Entry 1DWK (X-ray diffraction, 1.65 A resolution); this record covers chains A and I of the 10 polymer chains in the assembly.

Chain A (and I):
Molecule: Cyanate hydratase
Source organism: Escherichia coli
Notes: EC 4.2.1.104; chain I of this document is another copy of the same molecule, construct and numbering; everything in this record applies to it too
UniProtKB: P00816 (CYNS_ECOLI); residues 1-156 here = UniProt positions 1-156
Amino-acid sequence (156 residues; row label = number of the first residue in the row):
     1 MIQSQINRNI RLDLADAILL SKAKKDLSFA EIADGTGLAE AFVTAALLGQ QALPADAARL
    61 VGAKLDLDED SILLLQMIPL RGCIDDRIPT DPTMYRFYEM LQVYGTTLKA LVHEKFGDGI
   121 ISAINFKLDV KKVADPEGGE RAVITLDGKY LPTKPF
Construct notes: modified residue (1, 77, 94, 100)
Modified / non-standard residues: Mse1, Mse77, Mse94, Mse100 (selenomethionine; parent Met)
Curated features (UniProtKB/Swiss-Prot):
  - active site: R96, E99, S122
Ligand contacts: oxalate ion (OXL): I120, S122, A123, I124, L151
From the paper describing this entry:
  - binding site for oxalate ion: R96, S122
  - catalytic residues: R96, E99, S122

How chain A and chain I interact:
Pairs across the interface (29; chain A residue first):
  Mse1(A) - D26(I)  hydrogen bond (backbone-side chain)
  Mse1(A) - L27(I)
  Mse1(A) - S28(I)
  Q3(A) - K22(I)  hydrogen bond
  Q3(A) - A23(I)
  Q3(A) - D26(I)
  Q3(A) - L27(I)  hydrogen bond (side chain-backbone)
  S4(A) - L19(I)
  I6(A) - L19(I)  hydrophobic
  I6(A) - L48(I)  hydrophobic
  N7(A) - D16(I)  hydrogen bond
  I10(A) - D16(I)
  D70(A) - L20(I)
  D70(A) - K24(I)  salt bridge
  L73(A) - A23(I)
  L73(A) - K24(I)
  Mse77(A) - A23(I)
  P79(A) - D91(I)
  L80(A) - D91(I)
  L80(A) - Mse94(I)
  R81(A) - T90(I)  hydrogen bond (backbone-side chain)
  R81(A) - D91(I)  hydrogen bond (backbone-side chain)
  R81(A) - P92(I)
  G82(A) - T90(I)
  R87(A) - D86(I)  salt bridge
  R87(A) - R87(I)
  R87(A) - I88(I)
  I124(A) - R96(I)
  F156(A) - Y104(I)
Interface residues without a listed pair, chain A (21 interface residues in all): I2, Q5, R8, L74, D86
Interface residues without a listed pair, chain I (21 interface residues in all): A15, D85

In short:
The chain A/chain I interface involves 21 residues from each chain; the contacts include 6 hydrogen bonds and
2 salt bridges. Polar pairs include D70(A)-K24(I), R87(A)-D86(I) and Mse1(A)-D26(I). Bound to chain A: oxalate
ion. From the paper: catalytic residues R96(A), E99(A) and S122(A); a binding site for oxalate ion at R96(A)
and S122(A).
Chain A and chain I are both Cyanate hydratase (Escherichia coli); the structure, Structure of cyanase with
the di-anion oxalate bound at the enzyme active site, was determined by X-ray diffraction, deposited together
with 1DW9.
